Entry 4DJ7 (X-ray diffraction, 2.81 A resolution); this record covers chains B and E of the 6 polymer chains in the assembly.

== Chain B ==
Name: Hemagglutinin
From: Influenza A virus (A/Netherlands/219/2003(H7N7))
Reference sequence: Q6VMK1 (Q6VMK1_9INFA); residues 1-174 here correspond to UniProt positions 349-522 (UniProt number = residue number + 348)
Amino-acid sequence (177 residues; each row starts with the number of its first residue):
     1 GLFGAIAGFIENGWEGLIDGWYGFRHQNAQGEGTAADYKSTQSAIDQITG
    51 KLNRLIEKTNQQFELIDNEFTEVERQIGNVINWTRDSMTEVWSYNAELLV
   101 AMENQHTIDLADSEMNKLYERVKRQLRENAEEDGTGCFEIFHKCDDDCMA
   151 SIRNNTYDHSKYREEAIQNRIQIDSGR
Unresolved in the structure: 171-177
Sequence notes: expression tag (175-177)
Disulfide bonds: Cys144-Cys148
Glycans and other covalent adducts: N-acetylglucosamine (NAG) linked to Asn82

== Chain E ==
Name: Hemagglutinin
From: Influenza A virus (A/Netherlands/219/2003(H7N7))
Reference sequence: Q6VMK1 (Q6VMK1_9INFA); the author numbering skips numbers that UniProt does not, so the offset changes along the chain: 1-252 = UniProt 26-277; 254-324 = UniProt 278-348
Amino-acid sequence (327 residues; row label = number of the first residue in the row; note: 1 number in that range is skipped by the numbering (no residue carries it; nothing is unmodelled there); numbers below 1 keep their minus sign (Ala-3 is residue -3)):
    -3 ADPGDKICLGHHAVSNGTKVNTLTERGVEVVNATETVERTNVPRICSKGK
    47 RTVDLGQCGLLGTITGPPQCDQFLEFSADLIIERREGSDVCYPGKFVNEE
    97 ALRQILRESGGIDKETMGFTYSGIRTNGTTSACRRSGSSFYAEMKWLLSN
   147 TDNAAFPQMTKSYKNTRKDPALIIWGIHHSGSTTEQTKLYGSGNKLITVG
   197 SSNYQQSFVPSPGARPQVNGQSGRIDFHWLILNPNDTVTFSFNGAFIAPD
   247 RASFLR
   254 GKSMGIQSEVQVDANCEGDCYHSGGTIISNLPFQNINSRAVGKCPRYVKQ
   304 ESLLLATGMKNVPEIPKRRRR
Unresolved in the structure: -3 to -1, 318-324
Sequence notes: expression tag (-3 to 0)
Disulfide bonds: Cys42-Cys269, Cys54-Cys66, Cys87-Cys129, Cys273-Cys297
Glycans and other covalent adducts: N-acetylglucosamine (NAG) linked to Asn28, Asn123, Asn231

== How chain B and chain E interact ==
Residue-residue contacts - 6 pairs, chain B then chain E:
  Thr71(B) with Asn199(E)
  Arg75(B) with Ala97(E); Ile227(E)
  Gln76(B) with Glu96(E)
  Asn79(B) with Gln100(E), hydrogen bond
  Glu90(B) with Arg299(E), salt bridge
Also at the interface, not in a pair above, chain B (7 interface residues in all): Glu74, Tyr94
Also at the interface, not in a pair above, chain E (8 interface residues in all): Asn94, Ile101

== Summary ==
The interface between chain B and chain E involves 7 residues on one side and 8 on the other; the contacts
include 1 hydrogen bond and 1 salt bridge. Polar pairs include Glu90(B)-Arg299(E) and Asn79(B)-Gln100(E).
N-acetylglucosamine is covalently linked to Asn82(B).
Here chain B is Hemagglutinin and chain E is Hemagglutinin, both from Influenza A virus
(A/Netherlands/219/2003(H7N7)). Entry 4DJ7 (Structure of the hemagglutinin complexed with 3SLN from a highly
pathogenic H7N7 influenza virus) was determined by X-ray diffraction, deposited together with 4DJ6.
